PDB entry 6J6G | electron microscopy, 3.20 A resolution | chains A and D of the 41 polymer chains in the assembly

[Chain A]
Name: Pre-mRNA-splicing factor 8
From: Saccharomyces cerevisiae (strain ATCC 204508 / S288c)
UniProt: P33334 (PRP8_YEAST); numbering as in UniProt (aligned over 1-2413)
Amino-acid sequence (2413 residues; each row starts with the number of its first residue):
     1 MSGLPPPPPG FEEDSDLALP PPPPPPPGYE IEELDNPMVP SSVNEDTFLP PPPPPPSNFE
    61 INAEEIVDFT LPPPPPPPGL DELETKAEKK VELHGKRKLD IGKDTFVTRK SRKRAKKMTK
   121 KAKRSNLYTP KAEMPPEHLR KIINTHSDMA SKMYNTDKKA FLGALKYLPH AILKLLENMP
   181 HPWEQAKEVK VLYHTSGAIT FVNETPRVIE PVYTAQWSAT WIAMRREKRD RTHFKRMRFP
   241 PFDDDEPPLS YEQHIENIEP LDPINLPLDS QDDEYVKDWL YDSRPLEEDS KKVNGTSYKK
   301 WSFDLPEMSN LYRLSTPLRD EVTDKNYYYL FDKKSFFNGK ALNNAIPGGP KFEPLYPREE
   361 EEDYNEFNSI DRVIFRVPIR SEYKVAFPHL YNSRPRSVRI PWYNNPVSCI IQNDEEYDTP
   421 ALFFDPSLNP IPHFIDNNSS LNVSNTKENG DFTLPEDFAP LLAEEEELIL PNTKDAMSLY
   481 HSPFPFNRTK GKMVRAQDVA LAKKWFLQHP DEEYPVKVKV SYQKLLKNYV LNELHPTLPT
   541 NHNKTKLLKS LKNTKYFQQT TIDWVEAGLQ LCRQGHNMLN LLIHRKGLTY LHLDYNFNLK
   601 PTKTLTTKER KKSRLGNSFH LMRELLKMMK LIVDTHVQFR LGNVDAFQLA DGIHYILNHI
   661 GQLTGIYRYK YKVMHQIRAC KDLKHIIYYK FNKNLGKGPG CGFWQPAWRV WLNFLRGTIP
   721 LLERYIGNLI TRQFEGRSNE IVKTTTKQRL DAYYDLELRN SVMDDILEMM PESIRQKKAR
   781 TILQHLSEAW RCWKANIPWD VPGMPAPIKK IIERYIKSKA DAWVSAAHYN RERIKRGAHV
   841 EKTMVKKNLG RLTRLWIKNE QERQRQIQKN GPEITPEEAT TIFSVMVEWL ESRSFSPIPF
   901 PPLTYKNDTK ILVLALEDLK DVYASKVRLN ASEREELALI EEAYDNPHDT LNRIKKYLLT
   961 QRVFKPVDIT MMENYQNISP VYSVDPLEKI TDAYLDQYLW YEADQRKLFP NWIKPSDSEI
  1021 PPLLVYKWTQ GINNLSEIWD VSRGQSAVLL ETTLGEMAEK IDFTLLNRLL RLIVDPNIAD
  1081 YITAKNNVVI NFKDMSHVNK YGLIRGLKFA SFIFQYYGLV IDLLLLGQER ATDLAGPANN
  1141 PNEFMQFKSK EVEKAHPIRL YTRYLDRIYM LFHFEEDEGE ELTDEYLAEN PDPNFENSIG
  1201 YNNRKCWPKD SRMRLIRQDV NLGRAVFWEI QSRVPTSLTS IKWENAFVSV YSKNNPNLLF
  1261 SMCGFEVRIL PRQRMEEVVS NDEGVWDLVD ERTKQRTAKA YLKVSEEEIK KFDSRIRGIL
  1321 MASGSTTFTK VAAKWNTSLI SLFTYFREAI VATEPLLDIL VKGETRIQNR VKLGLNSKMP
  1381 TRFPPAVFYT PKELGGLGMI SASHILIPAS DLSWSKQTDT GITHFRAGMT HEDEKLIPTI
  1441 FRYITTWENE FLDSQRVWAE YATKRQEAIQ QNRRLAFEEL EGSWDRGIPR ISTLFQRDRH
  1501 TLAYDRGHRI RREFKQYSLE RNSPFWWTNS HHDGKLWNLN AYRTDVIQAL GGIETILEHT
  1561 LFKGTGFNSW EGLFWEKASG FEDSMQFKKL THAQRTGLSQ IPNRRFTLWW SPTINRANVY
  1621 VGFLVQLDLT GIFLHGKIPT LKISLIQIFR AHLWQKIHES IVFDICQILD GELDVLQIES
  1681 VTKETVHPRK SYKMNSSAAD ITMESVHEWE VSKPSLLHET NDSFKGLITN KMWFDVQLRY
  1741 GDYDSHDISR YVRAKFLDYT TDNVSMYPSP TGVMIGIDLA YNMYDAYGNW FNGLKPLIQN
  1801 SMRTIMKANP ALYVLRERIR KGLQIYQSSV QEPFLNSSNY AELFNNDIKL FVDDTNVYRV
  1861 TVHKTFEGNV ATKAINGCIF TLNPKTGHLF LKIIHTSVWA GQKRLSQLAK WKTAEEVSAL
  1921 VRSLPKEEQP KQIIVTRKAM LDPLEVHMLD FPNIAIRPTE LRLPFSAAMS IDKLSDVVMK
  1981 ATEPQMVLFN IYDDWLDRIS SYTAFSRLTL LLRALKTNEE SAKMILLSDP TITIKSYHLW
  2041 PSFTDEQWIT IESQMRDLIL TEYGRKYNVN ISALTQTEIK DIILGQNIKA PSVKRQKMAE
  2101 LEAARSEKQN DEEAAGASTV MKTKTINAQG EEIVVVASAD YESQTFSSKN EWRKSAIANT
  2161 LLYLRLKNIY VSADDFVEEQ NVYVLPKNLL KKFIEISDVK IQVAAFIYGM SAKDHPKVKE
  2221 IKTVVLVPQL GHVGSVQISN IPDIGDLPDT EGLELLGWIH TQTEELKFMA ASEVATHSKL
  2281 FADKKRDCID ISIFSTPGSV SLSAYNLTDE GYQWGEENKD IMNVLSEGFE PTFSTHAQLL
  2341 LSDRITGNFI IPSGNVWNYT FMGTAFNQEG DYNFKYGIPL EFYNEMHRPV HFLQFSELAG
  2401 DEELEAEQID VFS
Disordered / not traced: 1-126, 435-449, 1578-1598, 1830-1839, 2086-2413
Curated features (UniProtKB/Swiss-Prot):
  - region: Met1585 to Leu1598 (Important for branch point selection)
  - mutagenesis: His1658 (H1658S: No effect on viability), Glu1684 (E1684Q: No effect on viability), His1687 (H1687S: No effect on viability), Asp1700 (D1700N: No effect on viability), Asp1735 (D1735N: No effect on viability), Asp1853 (D1853A: Alters protein folding. Severely impaired growth. Strongly reduced growth at 35 degrees Celsius; when associated with A-1854; D1853N: Reduced growth at 30 degrees Celsius ...), Asp1854 (D1854A: Reduced growth at 30 degrees Celsius. Strongly reduced growth at 16 degrees Celsius. Strongly reduced growth at 35 degrees Celsius; when associated with A-1853 ...), Thr1855 (T1855A: Reduced growth at 30 degrees Celsius. Strongly reduced growth at 16 degrees Celsius), Thr1936 (T1936A: Reduced growth at 30 degrees Celsius. Strongly reduced growth at 16 degrees Celsius), Arg1937 (R1937K: Severely impaired growth. Reduced growth at 30 degrees Celsius. Strongly reduced growth at 16 degrees Celsius)
Ligand contacts: inositol hexakisphosphate (IHP): Lys228, Arg236, Lys517, His659, Lys684, His685, Tyr688, Tyr689, Asn692, Lys697, Gly698

[Chain D]
Molecule: U5 snRNA
From: Saccharomyces cerevisiae S288c
Sequence (214 nucleotides; row label = number of the first residue in the row):
     1 AAGCAGCUUU ACAGAUCAAU GGCGGAGGGA GGUCAACAUC AAGAACUGUG GGCCUUUUAU
    61 UGCCUAUAGA ACUUAUAACG AACAUGGUUC UUGCCUUUUA CCAGAACCAU CCGGGUGUUG
   121 UCUCCAUAGA AACAGGUAAA GCUGUCCGUU ACUGUGGGCU UGCCAUAUUU UUUGGAACUU
   181 UUCUGCCCUU UUUCUCAAUG AGUAAGGAGG GCGU
Disordered / not traced: 56-59, 184-214

[How chain A and chain D interact]
Contacting residue pairs (124):
  Leu127(A) - G120(D)  sugar contact
  Tyr128(A) - C34(D)  hydrogen bond to the sugar
  Tyr128(A) - A35(D)  hydrogen bond to the sugar
  Tyr128(A) - G120(D)  base contact
  Tyr128(A) - U121(D)  hydrogen bond to the sugar
  Thr129(A) - U121(D)  sugar contact
  Pro130(A) - U121(D)  sugar contact
  Pro130(A) - C122(D)  sugar contact
  His170(A) - C112(D)  salt bridge to the phosphate
  Leu173(A) - C112(D)  sugar contact
  Lys174(A) - G113(D)  salt bridge to the phosphate
  Lys190(A) - U33(D)  sugar contact
  Lys190(A) - C34(D)  salt bridge to the phosphate
  Asn203(A) - U33(D)  sugar contact
  Glu204(A) - U33(D)  base contact
  Thr205(A) - U33(D)  hydrogen bond to the base
  Arg207(A) - U33(D)  base contact
  Arg207(A) - G114(D)  salt bridge to the phosphate
  Arg284(A) - U33(D)  hydrogen bond to the base
  Gly295(A) - G31(D)  phosphate contact
  Gly295(A) - G32(D)  phosphate contact
  Thr296(A) - G32(D)  hydrogen bond to the phosphate
  Thr296(A) - U33(D)  hydrogen bond to the phosphate
  Ser297(A) - G32(D)  hydrogen bond to the phosphate
  Ser297(A) - U33(D)  hydrogen bond to the phosphate
  Lys299(A) - G115(D)  salt bridge to the phosphate
  Lys300(A) - U116(D)  phosphate contact
  Asp332(A) - U76(D)  base contact
  Lys333(A) - A77(D)  salt bridge to the phosphate
  Lys334(A) - A77(D)  phosphate contact
  Lys340(A) - G104(D)  hydrogen bond to the phosphate
  Lys340(A) - A105(D)  salt bridge to the phosphate
  Phe352(A) - G104(D)  phosphate contact
  Glu353(A) - A103(D)  phosphate contact
  Glu353(A) - G104(D)  hydrogen bond to the phosphate
  Pro354(A) - G104(D)  sugar contact
  Leu355(A) - A105(D)  sugar contact
  Arg358(A) - U91(D)  hydrogen bond to the phosphate
  Arg358(A) - U92(D)  salt bridge to the phosphate
  Trp402(A) - U76(D)  stacking on the base
  Asn405(A) - U76(D)  base contact
  Phe484(A) - A81(D)  stacking on the base
  Arg488(A) - A81(D)  base contact
  Lys492(A) - G80(D)  salt bridge to the phosphate
  Arg495(A) - G80(D)  base contact
  Arg495(A) - C112(D)  hydrogen bond to the sugar
  Arg495(A) - G113(D)  hydrogen bond to the sugar
  Gln497(A) - A82(D)  sugar contact
  Asp498(A) - A82(D)  hydrogen bond to the sugar
  Lys503(A) - A82(D)  phosphate contact
  Lys503(A) - C83(D)  salt bridge to the phosphate
  Lys527(A) - G104(D)  salt bridge to the phosphate
  Asn528(A) - A84(D)  phosphate contact
  Leu531(A) - G104(D)  phosphate contact
  Asn532(A) - C83(D)  hydrogen bond to the base
  Asn532(A) - A84(D)  phosphate contact
  Glu533(A) - C83(D)  base contact
  Leu534(A) - A105(D)  phosphate contact
  His535(A) - A105(D)  salt bridge to the phosphate
  His535(A) - A106(D)  phosphate contact
  Thr537(A) - A84(D)  hydrogen bond to the base
  Thr537(A) - U85(D)  base contact
  Thr537(A) - A109(D)  base contact
  Leu538(A) - A41(D)  base contact
  Pro539(A) - C79(D)  hydrogen bond to the base
  Pro539(A) - G80(D)  base contact
  Pro539(A) - C112(D)  base contact
  Pro539(A) - G113(D)  base contact
  Thr540(A) - U110(D)  phosphate contact
  Asn541(A) - C40(D)  base contact
  Asn541(A) - A41(D)  phosphate contact
  Asn541(A) - C79(D)  base contact
  Asn543(A) - C111(D)  hydrogen bond to the phosphate
  Lys544(A) - U39(D)  hydrogen bond to the base
  Lys544(A) - C40(D)  base contact
  Lys546(A) - G113(D)  base contact
  Lys549(A) - A35(D)  phosphate contact
  Lys549(A) - A36(D)  salt bridge to the phosphate
  Lys552(A) - C34(D)  salt bridge to the phosphate
  Lys552(A) - A35(D)  salt bridge to the phosphate
  Asn553(A) - A36(D)  phosphate contact
  Lys670(A) - U85(D)  phosphate contact
  Lys670(A) - G86(D)  salt bridge to the phosphate
  Lys670(A) - C101(D)  salt bridge to the phosphate
  Tyr671(A) - A100(D)  hydrogen bond to the sugar
  Tyr671(A) - C101(D)  hydrogen bond to the phosphate
  Lys672(A) - U85(D)  phosphate contact
  Lys672(A) - G86(D)  salt bridge to the phosphate
  Lys672(A) - C101(D)  hydrogen bond to the phosphate
  Lys672(A) - C102(D)  phosphate contact
  His675(A) - C102(D)  salt bridge to the phosphate
  His675(A) - A103(D)  salt bridge to the phosphate
  Gln676(A) - A84(D)  hydrogen bond to the phosphate
  Gln676(A) - U85(D)  hydrogen bond to the phosphate
  Arg709(A) - A82(D)  hydrogen bond to the phosphate
  Arg709(A) - C83(D)  salt bridge to the phosphate
  Asn713(A) - C83(D)  hydrogen bond to the phosphate
  Asn713(A) - A84(D)  hydrogen bond to the sugar
  Phe714(A) - A84(D)  sugar contact
  Arg716(A) - G80(D)  base contact
  Arg716(A) - C83(D)  sugar contact
  Arg716(A) - A84(D)  hydrogen bond to the base
  Arg716(A) - C111(D)  hydrogen bond to the base
  Arg716(A) - C112(D)  hydrogen bond to the base
  Gly717(A) - A84(D)  hydrogen bond to the sugar
  Gly717(A) - U85(D)  hydrogen bond to the sugar
  Ile719(A) - C111(D)  sugar contact
  Pro720(A) - U110(D)  sugar contact
  Pro720(A) - C111(D)  sugar contact
  Leu721(A) - G86(D)  sugar contact
  Arg724(A) - G86(D)  sugar contact
  Lys747(A) - U98(D)  salt bridge to the phosphate
  Arg836(A) - U92(D)  salt bridge to the phosphate
  His839(A) - C95(D)  base contact
  Glu841(A) - U97(D)  phosphate contact
  Lys842(A) - U96(D)  salt bridge to the phosphate
  Lys842(A) - U97(D)  hydrogen bond to the phosphate
  Lys1362(A) - C94(D)  salt bridge to the phosphate
  Arg1366(A) - C95(D)  phosphate contact
  Asn1369(A) - C95(D)  hydrogen bond to the phosphate
  Arg1370(A) - C95(D)  phosphate contact
  Arg1370(A) - U96(D)  salt bridge to the phosphate
  Leu1373(A) - C95(D)  phosphate contact
  Lys1378(A) - C94(D)  sugar contact
Other interface residues (no listed pair), chain A (91 interface residues in all): Glu210, Asn294, Tyr298, Lys325, Val494, Ala500, Leu547, Gln559, Asn617, Arg668, Tyr669, Tyr725
Other interface residues (no listed pair), chain D (45 interface residues in all): U99

[In short]
The interface between chain A and chain D involves 91 residues on one side and 45 on the other; the contacts
include 35 hydrogen bonds, 26 salt bridges and 2 aromatic stacking contacts. Polar pairs include
Thr205(A)-U33(D), Arg284(A)-U33(D) and Asn532(A)-C83(D).
Chain A is Pre-mRNA-splicing factor 8 (Saccharomyces cerevisiae (strain ATCC 204508 / S288c)) and chain D is
U5 snRNA (Saccharomyces cerevisiae S288c); the structure, Cryo-EM structure of the yeast B*-a2 complex at an
average resolution of 3.2 angstrom, was determined by electron microscopy together with 6J6H, 6J6N and 6J6Q
from the same study.
